6AR3 - chains A and B of the 3 polymer chains in the assembly; structure by X-ray diffraction, 3.41 A resolution.

[Chain A]
Name: GsI-IIC RT
Source organism: Geobacillus stearothermophilus
UniProt: E2GM63 (E2GM63_GEOSE); residues 1-420 here = UniProt positions 1-420
Chain sequence (428 residues; row label = number of the first residue in the row):
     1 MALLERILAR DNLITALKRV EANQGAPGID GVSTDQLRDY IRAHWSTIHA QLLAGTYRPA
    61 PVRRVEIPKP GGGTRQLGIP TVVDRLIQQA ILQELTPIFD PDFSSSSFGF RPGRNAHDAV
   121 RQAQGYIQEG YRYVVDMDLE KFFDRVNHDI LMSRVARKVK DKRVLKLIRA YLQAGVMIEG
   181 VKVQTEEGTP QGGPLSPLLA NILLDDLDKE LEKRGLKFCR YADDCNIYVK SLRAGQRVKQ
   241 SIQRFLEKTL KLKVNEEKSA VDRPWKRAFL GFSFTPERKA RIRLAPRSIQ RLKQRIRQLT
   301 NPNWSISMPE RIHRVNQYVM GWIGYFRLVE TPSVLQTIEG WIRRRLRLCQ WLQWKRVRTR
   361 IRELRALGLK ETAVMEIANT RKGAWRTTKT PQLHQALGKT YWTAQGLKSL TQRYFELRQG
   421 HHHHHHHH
Disordered / not traced: 1, 420-428
Modified positions: Mse1 (selenomethionine); Mse137, Mse152, Mse177, Mse308, Mse320, Mse375 (selenomethionine; parent Met)
Differences from the reference sequence: expression tag (421-428)
Bound ions: Mg2+: Asp138, Leu139, Asp223 (together with 2'-deoxyadenosine 5'-triphosphate)
Residues lining bound ligands: 2'-deoxyadenosine 5'-triphosphate (DTP): Lys69, Arg75, Leu77, Phe110, Asp138, Leu139, Glu140, Lys141, Phe142, Phe143, Gln191, Asp223, Asn255, Lys258

[Chain B]
Molecule: 11-nt DNA strand
Sequence (11 nucleotides; row label = number of the first residue in the row):
     1 CTCCAGGCAA C

[How chain A and chain B interact]
Residue-residue contacts (22):
  Thr15(A) - DC3(B)  phosphate contact
  Lys18(A) - DC3(B)  phosphate contact
  Lys18(A) - DC4(B)  phosphate contact
  Ala22(A) - DC4(B)  phosphate contact
  Ala22(A) - DA5(B)  phosphate contact
  Gln24(A) - DG6(B)  hydrogen bond to the phosphate
  Phe110(A) - DC11(B)  base contact
  Tyr221(A) - DA10(B)  hydrogen bond to the base
  Tyr221(A) - DC11(B)  sugar contact
  Leu270(A) - DA10(B)  phosphate contact
  Leu270(A) - DC11(B)  phosphate contact
  Arg291(A) - DA10(B)  salt bridge to the phosphate
  Gln317(A) - DG7(B)  sugar contact
  Gln317(A) - DC8(B)  sugar contact
  Tyr318(A) - DC8(B)  phosphate contact
  Tyr318(A) - DA9(B)  hydrogen bond to the phosphate
  Gly321(A) - DC8(B)  sugar contact
  Trp322(A) - DC8(B)  sugar contact
  Trp322(A) - DA9(B)  sugar contact
  Tyr325(A) - DA9(B)  sugar contact
  Tyr325(A) - DA10(B)  sugar contact
  Phe326(A) - DA9(B)  phosphate contact
Interface residues without a listed pair, chain A (17 interface residues in all): Ala222, Ser288, Arg295

[Summary]
Chain A and chain B form an interface of 17 and 9 residues respectively; the contacts include 3 hydrogen bonds
and 1 salt bridge. Polar pairs include Tyr221(A)-DA10(B), Gln24(A)-DG6(B) and Tyr318(A)-DA9(B). Ligands of
chain A: 2'-deoxyadenosine 5'-triphosphate. Asp138(A), Leu139(A) and Asp223(A) coordinate Mg2+.
Chain A is GsI-IIC RT (Geobacillus stearothermophilus) and chain B is an 11-nt DNA strand; the structure,
Structure of a Thermostable Group II Intron Reverse Transcriptase with Template-Primer and Its Functional and
Evolutionary ..., was determined by X-ray diffraction, deposited together with 6AR1 and 6AR5.
